1QJE - chain A; structure by X-ray diffraction, 1.35 A resolution.

[Chain A]
Name: Isopenicillin N synthase
Organism: Emericella nidulans (strain FGSC A4 / ATCC 38163 / CBS 112.46 / NRRL 194 / M139)
UniProtKB: P05326 (IPNS_EMENI); residues 1-331 here = UniProt positions 1-331
Amino-acid sequence (331 residues; each row starts with the number of its first residue):
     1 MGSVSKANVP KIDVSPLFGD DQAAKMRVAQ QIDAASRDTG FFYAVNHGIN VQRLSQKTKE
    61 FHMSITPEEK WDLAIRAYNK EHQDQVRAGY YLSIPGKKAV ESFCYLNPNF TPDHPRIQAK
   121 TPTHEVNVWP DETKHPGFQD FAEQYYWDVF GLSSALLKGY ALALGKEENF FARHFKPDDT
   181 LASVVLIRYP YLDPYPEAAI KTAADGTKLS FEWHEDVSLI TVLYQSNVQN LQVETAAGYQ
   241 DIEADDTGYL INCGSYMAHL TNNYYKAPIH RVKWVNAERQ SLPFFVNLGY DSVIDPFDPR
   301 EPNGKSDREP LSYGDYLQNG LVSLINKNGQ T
Disordered / not traced: 1-4
Bound ions: Fe2+: H214, D216, H270 (together with L-D-(a-aminoadipoyl)-L-cysteinyl-D-valine)
Residues lining bound ligands: L-D-(a-aminoadipoyl)-L-cysteinyl-D-valine / isopenicillin n: R87, Y91, C104, S183, V185, I187, Y189, F211, H214, D216, L223, Q225, L231, H270, V272, S281, P283, F285, L321, L324, T331

[In short]
Bound to chain A: L-D-(a-aminoadipoyl)-L-cysteinyl-D-valine / isopenicillin n. H214, D216 and H270 coordinate
Fe2+.
Chain A is Isopenicillin N synthase (Emericella nidulans (strain FGSC A4 / ATCC 38163 / CBS 112.46 / NRRL 194
/ M139)); the structure, Isopenicillin N synthase from Aspergillus nidulans (IP1 - Fe complex), was determined
by X-ray diffraction, deposited together with 1QJF and 1QIQ.
